1YPH - chains B and D of the 6 polymer chains in the assembly; structure by X-ray diffraction, 1.34 A resolution.

Chain B:
Name: CHYMOTRYPSIN A, chain A
Source organism: Bos taurus
Notes: EC 3.4.21.1
UniProtKB: P00766 (CTRA_BOVIN); residues 1-13 here = UniProt positions 1-13
Chain sequence (13 residues; row label = number of the first residue in the row):
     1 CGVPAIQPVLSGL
Not modelled in the structure: 13

Chain D:
Name: CHYMOTRYPSIN A, chain B
Source organism: Bos taurus
Notes: EC 3.4.21.1
UniProtKB: P00766 (CTRA_BOVIN); residues 16-146 here = UniProt positions 16-146
Chain sequence (131 residues; row label = number of the first residue in the row):
    16 IVNGEEAVPGSWPWQVSLQDKTGFHFCGGSLINENWVVTAAHCGVTTSDV
    66 VVAGEFDQGSSSEKIQKLKIAKVFKNSKYNSLTINNDITLLKLSTAASFS
   116 QTVSAVCLPSASDDFAAGTTCVTTGWGLTRY
Disulfide bonds: Cys-42/Cys-58
Curated features (UniProtKB/Swiss-Prot):
  - active site (Charge relay system): His-57, Asp-102

How chain B and chain D interact:
Contacting residue pairs (21; chain B residue first):
  Cys-1(B) / Ala-120(D)
  Cys-1(B) / Val-121(D)
  Cys-1(B) / Cys-122(D)  disulfide
  Gly-2(B) / Trp-29(D)
  Gly-2(B) / Ala-120(D)  hydrogen bond (backbone-backbone)
  Gly-2(B) / Cys-122(D)
  Pro-4(B) / Ser-26(D)
  Pro-4(B) / Pro-28(D)
  Pro-4(B) / Trp-29(D)  hydrophobic
  Ala-5(B) / Gln-116(D)
  Ile-6(B) / Val-23(D)  hydrophobic
  Ile-6(B) / Pro-24(D)
  Ile-6(B) / Gly-25(D)
  Ile-6(B) / Ser-26(D)
  Ile-6(B) / Thr-117(D)
  Gln-7(B) / Ser-26(D)
  Pro-8(B) / Ser-26(D)
  Pro-8(B) / Trp-27(D)  hydrophobic
  Val-9(B) / Val-23(D)  hydrophobic
  Leu-10(B) / Val-137(D)  hydrophobic
  Ser-11(B) / Glu-20(D)  hydrogen bond
Also at the interface, not in a pair above, chain B (11 interface residues in all): Val-3
Disulfides between the chains: Cys-1(B)/Cys-122(D)

In short:
11 residues of chain B and 14 residues of chain D are in contact; the contacts include 1 disulfide bond and 2
hydrogen bonds. Among the polar pairs are Ser-11(B)/Glu-20(D) and Gly-2(B)/Ala-120(D). UniProt lists
active-site residues His-57(D) and Asp-102(D) on chain D.
Here chain B is CHYMOTRYPSIN A, chain A and chain D is CHYMOTRYPSIN A, chain B, both from Bos taurus. Entry
1YPH (High resolution structure of bovine alpha-chymotrypsin) was determined by X-ray diffraction.
